Entry 8Z9A (electron microscopy, 3.00 A resolution); this record covers chains A and C of the 4 polymer chains in the assembly.

# Chain A (and C)
Name: Odorant receptor, ApisOrco
Source organism: Acyrthosiphon pisum
Notes: chain C of this document is another copy of the same molecule, construct and numbering; everything in this record applies to it too
Reference sequence: A0A1S6J137 (A0A1S6J137_ACYPI); residue numbers follow UniProt; this construct covers 1-463
Sequence (463 residues; numbered 1 to 463; the number before each row is that of its first residue):
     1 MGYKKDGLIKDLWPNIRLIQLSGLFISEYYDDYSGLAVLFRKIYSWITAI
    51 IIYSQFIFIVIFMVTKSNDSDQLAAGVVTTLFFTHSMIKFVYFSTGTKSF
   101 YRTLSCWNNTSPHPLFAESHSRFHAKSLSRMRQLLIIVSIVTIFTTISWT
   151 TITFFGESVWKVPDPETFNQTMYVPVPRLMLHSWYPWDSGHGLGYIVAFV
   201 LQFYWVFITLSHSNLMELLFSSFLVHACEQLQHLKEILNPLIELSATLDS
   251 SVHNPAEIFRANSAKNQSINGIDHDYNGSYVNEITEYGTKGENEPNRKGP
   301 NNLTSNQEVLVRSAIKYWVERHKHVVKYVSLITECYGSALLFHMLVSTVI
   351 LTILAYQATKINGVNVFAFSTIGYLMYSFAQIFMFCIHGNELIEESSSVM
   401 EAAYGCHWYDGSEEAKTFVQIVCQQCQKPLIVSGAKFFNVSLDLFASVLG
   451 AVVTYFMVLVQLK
Not modelled in the structure: 1-4, 250-302 (chain C: 1-4, 157-174, 250-302)
Residues lining bound ligands:
  - 1,2-diacyl-sn-glycero-3-phosphocholine (PC1), molecule 1: S70, L73, A74, V77, L345, T348, V349, L351, T352, I353, Y356, V448, A451, V452, Y455
  - 1,2-diacyl-sn-glycero-3-phosphocholine (PC1), molecule 2: T79, F82, I137, V141, F144, T145, S148, W149, I152, T153, L179, M180, H182, F369, S370, I372, G373, Y374, M376, Y377, A380

# How chain A and chain C interact
Pairs across the interface (35; chain A residue first):
  R312(A) - Y409(C)  hydrogen bond (side chain-backbone)
  K316(A) - Y409(C)
  W318(A) - Y404(C)
  V319(A) - Y404(C)
  V319(A) - W408(C)  hydrophobic
  V319(A) - Y409(C)  hydrophobic
  E320(A) - H407(C)  salt bridge
  E320(A) - Y409(C)  hydrogen bond
  H322(A) - Y404(C)
  K323(A) - Y404(C)
  K323(A) - G405(C)
  V326(A) - E401(C)
  T417(A) - Q420(C)
  I421(A) - Y404(C)  hydrophobic
  I421(A) - W408(C)  hydrophobic
  I421(A) - V419(C)  hydrophobic
  I421(A) - Q420(C)
  V422(A) - Y404(C)
  Q424(A) - Q420(C)  hydrogen bond (side chain-backbone)
  Q424(A) - Q424(C)
  Q424(A) - Q427(C)
  Q425(A) - M400(C)
  Q425(A) - E401(C)  hydrogen bond
  Q425(A) - Y404(C)
  Q427(A) - Q427(C)
  K428(A) - Q427(C)
  K436(A) - N390(C)
  K436(A) - E394(C)
  K436(A) - L442(C)
  F437(A) - L442(C)  hydrophobic
  F437(A) - D443(C)
  Y455(A) - Q461(C)  hydrogen bond
  L459(A) - Q461(C)
  L462(A) - L462(C)  hydrophobic
  K463(A) - Q461(C)  hydrogen bond (side chain-backbone)
Interface residues without a listed pair, chain A (25 interface residues in all): T352, F418, Q420, A435
Interface residues without a listed pair, chain C (23 interface residues in all): F383, D410, K416, C423, F445, M457

# Overview
25 residues of chain A and 23 residues of chain C are in contact, with 6 hydrogen bonds and 1 salt bridge.
Polar contacts include E320(A)-H407(C), R312(A)-Y409(C) and E320(A)-Y409(C). Chain A binds
1,2-diacyl-sn-glycero-3-phosphocholine.
Both chains are Odorant receptor, ApisOrco (Acyrthosiphon pisum). Entry 8Z9A (Cryo-EM structure of the insect
olfactory receptor OR5-Orco heterocomplex from Acyrthosiphon pisum bound with geranyl acetate) was determined
by electron microscopy (same publication as 8Z9Z).
